PDB entry 8XMH | electron microscopy, 2.85 A resolution | chains E and I of the 12 polymer chains in the assembly

Chain E:
Molecule: Ktr system potassium uptake protein A
Organism: Bacillus subtilis
UniProtKB: O32080 (KTRA_BACSU); numbering as in UniProt (aligned over 1-222)
Chain sequence (222 residues; row label = number of the first residue in the row):
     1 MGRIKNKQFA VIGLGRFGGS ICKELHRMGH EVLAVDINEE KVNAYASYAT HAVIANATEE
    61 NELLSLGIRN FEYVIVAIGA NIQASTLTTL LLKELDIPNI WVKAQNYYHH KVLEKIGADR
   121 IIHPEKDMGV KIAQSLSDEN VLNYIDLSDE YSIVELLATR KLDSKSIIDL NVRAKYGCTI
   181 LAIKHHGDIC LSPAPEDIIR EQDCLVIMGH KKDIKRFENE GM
Not modelled in the structure: 1-6, 222
Bound ions: Na+: Glu125 (together with ATP) (shared with 1 residue of chain F)
Small-molecule neighbours: ATP (adenosine-5'-triphosphate): Ile12, Gly13, Leu14, Gly15, Arg16, Phe17, Gly18, Val35, Asp36, Ile37, Asn38, Lys41, Ala55, Asn56, Ala57, Thr58, Ala77, Ile78, Gly79, Ala80, Asn81, Ala84, Lys103, Glu125
What the authors report for this chain:
  - mutagenesis - E125Q: abolished stability in response to Na+
  - mutagenesis - E125Q: abolished stability in response to Ca2+
  - mutagenesis - E125Q: decreased binding to Ktr system potassium uptake protein B (chain I)

Chain I:
Molecule: Ktr system potassium uptake protein B
Organism: Bacillus subtilis
UniProtKB: O32081 (KTRB_BACSU); residue numbers follow UniProt; this construct covers 1-445
Chain sequence (445 residues; row label = number of the first residue in the row):
     1 MTLQKDKVIK WVRFTPPQVL AIGFFLTIII GAVLLMLPIS TTKPLSWIDA LFTAASATTV
    61 TGLAVVDTGT QFTVFGQTVI MGLIQIGGLG FMTFAVLIVM ILGKKIGLKE RMLVQEALNQ
   121 PTIGGVIGLV KVLFLFSISI ELIAALILSI RLVPQYGWSS GLFASLFHAI SAFNNAGFSL
   181 WPDNLMSYVG DPTVNLVITF LFITGGIGFT VLFDVMKNRR FKTFSLHTKL MLTGTLMLNA
   241 IAMLTVFILE YSNPGTLGHL HIVDKLWASY FQAVTPRTAG FNSLDFGSMR EGTIVFTLLL
   301 MFIGAGSAST ASGIKLTTFI VILTSVIAYL RGKKETVIFR RSIKYPIIIK ALAVSVTSLF
   361 IVFLGIFALT ITEQAPFLQI VFETFSAFGT VGLTMGLTPE LTTAGKCIII VIMFIGRIGP
   421 LTFVFSFAKT EQSNIRYPDG EVFTG
Not modelled in the structure: 1-14
Bound ions: K+: Val60, Thr61, Asn175, Ala176, Thr278, Ala279, Thr390, Val391

Interface between chain E and chain I:
Contacting residue pairs - 16 pairs, chain E then chain I:
  Val42(E) with Pro438(I)
  Asn43(E) with Pro438(I)
  Ala46(E) with Pro438(I), hydrophobic
  His51(E) with Tyr437(I)
  Ala52(E) with Pro438(I)
  Val53(E) with Ile435(I), hydrophobic; Arg436(I)
  Ile54(E) with Ile435(I); Arg436(I), hydrogen bond (backbone-backbone); Tyr437(I)
  Ala55(E) with Ile435(I), hydrophobic
  Asn61(E) with Asn434(I)
  Glu62(E) with Asn434(I); Ile435(I)
  Ser65(E) with Ser433(I)
  Leu66(E) with Ile435(I), hydrophobic
Other interface residues (no listed pair), chain E (13 interface residues in all): Glu39
Other interface residues (no listed pair), chain I (8 interface residues in all): Glu431, Asp439

Summary:
13 residues of chain E face 8 of chain I across their interface, with 1 hydrogen bond. The hydrogen-bonded
pair Ile54(E)-Arg436(I) is a backbone contact. Chain E binds ATP. The paper reports that E125Q of chain E
abolishes stability in response to Na+; E125Q of chain E abolishes stability in response to Ca2+.
Here chain E is Ktr system potassium uptake protein A and chain I is Ktr system potassium uptake protein B,
both from Bacillus subtilis. Entry 8XMH (Potassium transporter KtrAB from Bacillus subtilis in ATP-bound state
with addition of EDTA and EGTA, vertical ...) was determined by electron microscopy, deposited together with
8K1S, 8K1T, 8K1U and 8XMI.
